Entry 4QFG (X-ray diffraction, 3.46 A resolution); this record covers chains B and C of the 3 polymer chains in the assembly.

Chain B:
Molecule: 5'-AMP-activated protein kinase subunit beta-1
From: Rattus norvegicus
Notes: fragment: AMPK beta1
UniProtKB: P80386 (AAKB1_RAT); residues 68-270 here correspond to UniProt positions 67-269 (UniProt number = residue number - 1)
Amino-acid sequence (204 residues; each row starts with the number of its first residue):
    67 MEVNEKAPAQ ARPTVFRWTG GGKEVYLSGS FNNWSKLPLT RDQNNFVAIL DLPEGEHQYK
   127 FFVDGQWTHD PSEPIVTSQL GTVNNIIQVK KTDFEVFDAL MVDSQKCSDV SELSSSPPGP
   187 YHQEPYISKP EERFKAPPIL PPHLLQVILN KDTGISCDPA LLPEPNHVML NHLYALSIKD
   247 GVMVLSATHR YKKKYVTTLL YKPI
Not modelled in the structure: 67-76, 172-200, 218-221
Construct notes: expression tag (67); engineered mutation D108 (Ser107 in P80386)
From the paper describing this entry:
  - binding site for sulfate ion: R83
  - mutagenesis - F82I/T85S/G86E: decreased catalytic activity on A769662
  - specificity-determining residues: F82, T85, G86

Chain C:
Molecule: 5'-AMP-activated protein kinase subunit gamma-1
From: Rattus norvegicus
Notes: fragment: AMPK gamma1
UniProtKB: P80385 (AAKG1_RAT); residue numbers follow UniProt; this construct covers 1-330
Amino-acid sequence (330 residues; numbered 1 to 330; the number before each row is that of its first residue):
     1 MESVAAESAP APENEHSQET PESNSSVYTT FMKSHRCYDL IPTSSKLVVF DTSLQVKKAF
    61 FALVTNGVRA APLWDSKKQS FVGMLTITDF INILHRYYKS ALVQIYELEE HKIETWREVY
   121 LQDSFKPLVC ISPNASLFDA VSSLIRNKIH RLPVIDPESG NTLYILTHKR ILKFLKLFIT
   181 EFPKPEFMSK SLEELQIGTY ANIAMVRTTT PVYVALGIFV QHRVSALPVV DEKGRVVDIY
   241 SKFDVINLAA EKTYNNLDVS VTKALQHRSH YFEGVLKCYL HETLEAIINR LVEAEVHRLV
   301 VVDEHDVVKG IVSLSDILQA LVLTGGEKKP
Not modelled in the structure: 1-24, 123-126, 269-275, 323-330
Small-molecule neighbours: adenosine monophosphate (AMP): H150, G198, T199, N202, I203, A204, R223, V224, S225, A226, P228, R298, I311, S313, S315, D316
UniProt features mapped onto this chain:
  - motif: L137 to E158 (AMPK pseudosubstrate)
  - binding site (ADP): R69, M84 to D89, V129, H150, R151, K169, S241 to D244, R268, L276, H297, R298
  - binding site (AMP): R69, M84 to D89, V129, H150, R151, K169, T199, A204, S225, A226, S241 to D244, R268, L276, H297, R298, S313 to D316
  - binding site (ATP): R69, M84 to D89, V129, H150, R151, K169, S241 to D244, R268, L276, H297, R298
  - modified residue: S260 (Phosphoserine), T262 (Phosphothreonine), S269 (Phosphoserine)

Chain B / chain C interface:
Residue-residue contacts - 52 pairs, chain B then chain C:
  P225(B) - K46(C)
  P225(B) - N66(C)
  P225(B) - G67(C)
  A226(B) - S45(C)
  A226(B) - K46(C)  hydrogen bond (backbone-backbone)
  L227(B) - P42(C)  hydrophobic
  L227(B) - S44(C)
  L228(B) - S44(C)  hydrogen bond (backbone-backbone)
  L228(B) - S45(C)
  L228(B) - K46(C)
  P229(B) - S44(C)  hydrogen bond (backbone-side chain)
  D246(B) - K58(C)  hydrogen bond (backbone-side chain)
  V248(B) - L54(C)  hydrophobic
  Y257(B) - Y38(C)  hydrophobic
  Y257(B) - P133(C)
  Y257(B) - N134(C)  hydrogen bond
  Y257(B) - D156(C)
  Y257(B) - L163(C)  hydrophobic
  K258(B) - R36(C)
  K258(B) - Y38(C)
  K258(B) - N134(C)
  K259(B) - Y38(C)  hydrogen bond (backbone-side chain)
  K260(B) - Y38(C)  hydrogen bond (side chain-backbone)
  K260(B) - I41(C)  hydrogen bond (side chain-backbone)
  K260(B) - P42(C)
  K260(B) - T43(C)
  Y261(B) - T43(C)  hydrogen bond (backbone-backbone)
  Y261(B) - S44(C)
  Y261(B) - S45(C)  hydrogen bond (backbone-backbone)
  V262(B) - S45(C)
  V262(B) - L163(C)
  T263(B) - S45(C)  hydrogen bond (backbone-backbone)
  T263(B) - K46(C)
  T263(B) - L47(C)  hydrogen bond (backbone-backbone)
  T264(B) - L47(C)
  T264(B) - V49(C)
  L265(B) - K46(C)
  L265(B) - L47(C)  hydrogen bond (backbone-backbone)
  L265(B) - V48(C)
  L265(B) - V49(C)  hydrogen bond (backbone-backbone)
  L265(B) - N66(C)
  L266(B) - V49(C)
  Y267(B) - V48(C)  hydrophobic
  Y267(B) - V49(C)  hydrogen bond (backbone-backbone)
  Y267(B) - F50(C)  hydrophobic
  Y267(B) - D51(C)  hydrogen bond (backbone-backbone)
  Y267(B) - L54(C)  hydrophobic
  Y267(B) - A62(C)  hydrophobic
  Y267(B) - N66(C)  hydrogen bond
  K268(B) - D51(C)
  P269(B) - S53(C)
  P269(B) - L54(C)
Also at the interface, not in a pair above, chain B (23 interface residues in all): I214, E230, P231
Also at the interface, not in a pair above, chain C (25 interface residues in all): D39, T65

Overview:
23 residues of chain B face 25 of chain C across their interface, with 17 hydrogen bonds. Polar contacts
include P229(B)-S44(C), D246(B)-K58(C) and Y257(B)-N134(C). Bound to chain C: adenosine monophosphate. From
the paper: a binding site for sulfate ion at R83(B); F82I/T85S/G86E of chain B reduce catalytic activity on
A769662.
Chain B is 5'-AMP-activated protein kinase subunit beta-1 and chain C is 5'-AMP-activated protein kinase
subunit gamma-1, both from Rattus norvegicus; the structure, Structure of AMPK in complex with STAUROSPORINE
inhibitor and in the absence of a synthetic activator, was determined by X-ray diffraction, deposited together
with 4QFR and 4QFS.
